7UGP - chains B and N of the 18 polymer chains in the assembly; structure by electron microscopy, 4.20 A resolution (low resolution: residue-level contacts below are approximate; hydrogen-bond / salt-bridge calls are withheld).

== Chain B ==
Name: Envelope glycoprotein gp120
From: Human immunodeficiency virus 1
UniProt: Q2N0S5 (Q2N0S5_9HIV1); aligned to UniProt positions 31-473 over residues 32-506 (the alignment contains insertions or deletions, so no single offset holds)
Chain sequence (443 residues; row label = number of the first residue in the row; note: 34 numbers in that range are skipped by the numbering (no residue carries them; nothing is unmodelled there)):
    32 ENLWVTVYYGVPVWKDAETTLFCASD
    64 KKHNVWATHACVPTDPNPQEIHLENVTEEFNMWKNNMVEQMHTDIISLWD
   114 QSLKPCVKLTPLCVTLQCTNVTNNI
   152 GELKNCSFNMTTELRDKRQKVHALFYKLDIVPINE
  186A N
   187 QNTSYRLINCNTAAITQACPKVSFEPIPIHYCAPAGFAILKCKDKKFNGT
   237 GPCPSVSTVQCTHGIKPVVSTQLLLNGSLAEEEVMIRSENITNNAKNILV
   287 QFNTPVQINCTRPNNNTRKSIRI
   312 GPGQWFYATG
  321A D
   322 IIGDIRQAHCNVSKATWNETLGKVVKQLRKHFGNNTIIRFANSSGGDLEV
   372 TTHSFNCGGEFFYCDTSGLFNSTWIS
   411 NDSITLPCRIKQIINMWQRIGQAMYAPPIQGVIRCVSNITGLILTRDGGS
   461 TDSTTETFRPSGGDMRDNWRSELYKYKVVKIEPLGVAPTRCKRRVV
Cystine bridges: Cys126-Cys196, Cys218-Cys247, Cys228-Cys239, Cys296-Cys331, Cys378-Cys445, Cys385-Cys418
Glycans and other covalent adducts: N-acetylglucosamine (NAG) linked to Asn88, Asn133, Asn156, Asn160, Asn234, Asn262, Asn276, Asn295, Asn301, Asn363, Asn392, Asn448; glycan linked to Asn332
Sequence notes: conflict Lys64 (Glu63 in Q2N0S5), Arg169 (Lys160 in Q2N0S5), His173 (Tyr164 in Q2N0S5), Ala174 (Ser165 in Q2N0S5), Lys178 (Arg169 in Q2N0S5), Ile181 (Val172 in Q2N0S5), Pro183 (Gln174 in Q2N0S5), Thr189 (Lys188 in Q2N0S5), Ser190 (Glu189 in Q2N0S5), Ala199 (Ser198 in Q2N0S5), Trp316 (Ala313 in Q2N0S5), Asn332 (Thr330 in Q2N0S5), Asp386 (Asn384 in Q2N0S5), Asp462 (Asn459 in Q2N0S5), Ser471 (Gly468 in Q2N0S5), Cys501 (Ala498 in Q2N0S5)
Reported in the primary citation:
  - post-translational modification sites: Asn276

== Chain N ==
Name: 10-1074 Fab heavy chain
From: Homo sapiens
Notes: antibody fragment or engineered binder
Chain sequence (133 residues; numbered 1 to 114 plus 19 insertion-coded residues; the number before each row is that of its first residue; a row labelled like 82A-82C holds insertion residues (82A, then the next letters in order)):
     1 QVQLQESGPGLVKPSETLSVTCSVSGDSMNNYYWTWIRQSPGKGLEWIGY
    51 ISDRESATYNPSLNSRVVISRDTSKNQLSLKL
82A-82C NSV
    83 TPADTAVYYCATARRGQR
100A-100P IYGVVSFGEFFYYYSM
   101 DVWGKGTTVTVSSA
Cystine bridges: Cys22-Cys92

== How chain B and chain N interact ==
Residue-residue contacts - 11 pairs, chain B then chain N:
  Asp325(B) with Tyr100B(N)
  Arg327(B) with Tyr100B(N); Gly100C(N); Glu100I(N)
  Gln328(B) with Phe100G(N); Glu100I(N)
  His330(B) with Val100D(N)
  Thr415(B) with Ser100F(N); Phe100G(N)
  Leu416(B) with Phe100G(N)
  Pro417(B) with Phe100G(N)
Also at the interface, not in a pair above, chain B (8 interface residues in all): Ile326

== Summary ==
8 residues of chain B face 6 of chain N across their interface. Covalently linked N-acetylglucosamine: at
Asn88(B), Asn133(B), Asn156(B), Asn160(B), Asn234(B) and Asn262(B) and 6 more. From the paper: a modification
site at Asn276(B).
Here chain B is Envelope glycoprotein gp120 (Human immunodeficiency virus 1) and chain N is 10-1074 Fab heavy
chain (Homo sapiens). Entry 7UGP (Cryo-EM structure of BG24 Fabs with an inferred germline light chain and
10-1074 Fabs in complex ...) was determined by electron microscopy together with 7UGM, 7UGQ, 7UGN and 7UGO
from the same study.
